PDB entry 9CUK | electron microscopy, 3.26 A resolution | chains C and D of the 5 polymer chains in the assembly

Chain C (and D):
Name: Transient receptor potential cation channel subfamily V member 6
Source organism: Homo sapiens
Notes: chain D of this document is another copy of the same molecule, construct and numbering; everything in this record applies to it too
Reference sequence: Q9H1D0 (TRPV6_HUMAN); residues -39 to 725 here correspond to UniProt positions 1-765 (UniProt number = residue number + 40)
Chain sequence (765 residues; each row starts with the number of its first residue; numbers below 1 keep their minus sign (Met-39 is residue -39)):
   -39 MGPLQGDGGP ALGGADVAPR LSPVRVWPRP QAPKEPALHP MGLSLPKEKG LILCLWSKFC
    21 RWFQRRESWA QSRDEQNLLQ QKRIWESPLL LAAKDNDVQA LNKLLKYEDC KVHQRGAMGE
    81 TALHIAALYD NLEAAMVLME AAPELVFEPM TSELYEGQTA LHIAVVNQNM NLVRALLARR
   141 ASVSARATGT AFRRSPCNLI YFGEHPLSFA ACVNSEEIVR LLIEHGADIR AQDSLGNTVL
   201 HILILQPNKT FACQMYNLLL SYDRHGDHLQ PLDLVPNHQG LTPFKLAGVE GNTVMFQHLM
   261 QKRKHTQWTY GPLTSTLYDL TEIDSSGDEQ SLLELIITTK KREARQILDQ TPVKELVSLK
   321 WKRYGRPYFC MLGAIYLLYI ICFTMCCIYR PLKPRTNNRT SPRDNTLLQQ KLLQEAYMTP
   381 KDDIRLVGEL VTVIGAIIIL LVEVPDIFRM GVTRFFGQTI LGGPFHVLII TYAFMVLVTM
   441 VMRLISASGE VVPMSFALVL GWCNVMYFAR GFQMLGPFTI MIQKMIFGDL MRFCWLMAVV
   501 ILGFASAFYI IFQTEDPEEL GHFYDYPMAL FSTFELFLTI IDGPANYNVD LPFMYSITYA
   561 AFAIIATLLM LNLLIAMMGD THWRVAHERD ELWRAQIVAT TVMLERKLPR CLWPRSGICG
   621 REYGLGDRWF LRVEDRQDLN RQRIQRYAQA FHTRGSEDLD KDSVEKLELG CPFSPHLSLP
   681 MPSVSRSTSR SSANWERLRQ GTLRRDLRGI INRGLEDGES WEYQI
Unresolved in the structure: -39 to 26, 654-686, 704-725 (chain D: -39 to 26, 639-725)
Bound ions: Ca2+: Asp542 (shared with 1 residue of chain A; 1 residue of chain B; Asp542(D) of chain D)
Curated features (UniProtKB/Swiss-Prot):
  - region: Glu93 to Pro103 (Interaction with calmodulin), Val598 to Val602 (Interaction with S100A10), Ser691 to Ile711 (Interaction with calmodulin)
  - motif: Ile541 to Ala545 (Selectivity filter)
  - binding site (Ca(2+)): Asp542
  - modified residue: Tyr161 (Phosphotyrosine), Thr702 (Phosphothreonine)
  - glycosylation: Asn358 (N-linked (GlcNAc...) asparagine)

Chain C / chain D interface:
Contacting residue pairs - 124 pairs, chain C then chain D:
  Gln267(C) - Asn37(D)
  Gln267(C) - Leu38(D)
  Gln267(C) - Gln41(D)
  Gln267(C) - Tyr89(D)  hydrogen bond (backbone-side chain)
  Trp268(C) - Asn37(D)
  Trp268(C) - Leu88(D)  hydrophobic
  Trp268(C) - Tyr89(D)
  Trp268(C) - Tyr115(D)
  Thr269(C) - Leu88(D)
  Thr269(C) - Asn127(D)  hydrogen bond (backbone-side chain)
  Tyr270(C) - Gln118(D)  hydrogen bond
  Tyr270(C) - Ile123(D)  hydrophobic
  Tyr270(C) - Val126(D)
  Tyr270(C) - Phe152(D)
  Gly271(C) - Val126(D)
  Gly271(C) - Asn127(D)
  Pro272(C) - Phe162(D)  hydrophobic
  Leu273(C) - Leu159(D)  hydrophobic
  Leu277(C) - Leu38(D)  hydrophobic
  Arg323(C) - Glu27(D)  salt bridge
  Arg323(C) - Gln31(D)
  Thr344(C) - Ser506(D)
  Cys347(C) - Ile510(D)
  Cys347(C) - Gln513(D)
  Ile348(C) - Tyr509(D)  hydrophobic
  Ile348(C) - Gln513(D)  hydrogen bond (backbone-side chain)
  Ile348(C) - Tyr526(D)  hydrophobic
  Arg350(C) - Ile510(D)  hydrogen bond (side chain-backbone)
  Leu352(C) - Thr514(D)
  Asp364(C) - Asn548(D)
  Asp364(C) - Val549(D)
  Asn365(C) - Asn548(D)  hydrogen bond (side chain-backbone)
  Asn365(C) - Val549(D)
  Asn365(C) - Asp550(D)  hydrogen bond (backbone-backbone)
  Leu367(C) - Glu515(D)
  Leu367(C) - Asp516(D)
  Leu367(C) - Glu519(D)
  Leu367(C) - Val549(D)  hydrophobic
  Leu367(C) - Asp550(D)
  Leu368(C) - Thr514(D)
  Leu368(C) - Glu515(D)
  Gln369(C) - Thr514(D)  hydrogen bond (backbone-backbone)
  Gln369(C) - Glu515(D)  hydrogen bond (side chain-backbone)
  Gln369(C) - Asp516(D)
  Gln369(C) - Pro517(D)
  Gln370(C) - Gln513(D)
  Gln370(C) - Thr514(D)  hydrogen bond (backbone-side chain)
  Lys371(C) - Thr514(D)
  Val451(C) - Ile511(D)  hydrophobic
  Val452(C) - Phe553(D)  hydrophobic
  Val452(C) - Met554(D)  hydrophobic
  Met454(C) - Ile510(D)  hydrophobic
  Ser455(C) - Met554(D)
  Phe456(C) - Met554(D)  hydrophobic
  Leu458(C) - Ser506(D)
  Val459(C) - Gly503(D)
  Val459(C) - Phe504(D)  hydrophobic
  Val459(C) - Ala507(D)  hydrophobic
  Trp462(C) - Val499(D)
  Trp462(C) - Gly503(D)
  Met466(C) - Val500(D)  hydrophobic
  Met474(C) - Arg492(D)
  Leu475(C) - Arg492(D)
  Leu475(C) - Trp495(D)  hydrophobic
  Leu475(C) - Leu496(D)  hydrophobic
  Phe478(C) - Phe493(D)  hydrophobic
  Phe478(C) - Leu496(D)  hydrophobic
  Phe478(C) - Leu573(D)  hydrophobic
  Phe478(C) - Met577(D)  hydrophobic
  Thr479(C) - Leu496(D)
  Ile482(C) - Leu496(D)  hydrophobic
  Ile482(C) - Leu573(D)  hydrophobic
  Met485(C) - Leu569(D)  hydrophobic
  Ile486(C) - Leu569(D)  hydrophobic
  Leu490(C) - Leu568(D)  hydrophobic
  Leu490(C) - Leu569(D)  hydrophobic
  Phe493(C) - Leu568(D)  hydrophobic
  Gly521(C) - Tyr547(D)
  His522(C) - Tyr547(D)
  Met528(C) - Tyr547(D)  hydrophobic
  Phe531(C) - Ser556(D)
  Phe531(C) - Tyr559(D)  hydrophobic
  Ser532(C) - Tyr547(D)
  Phe534(C) - Ala560(D)  hydrophobic
  Phe534(C) - Ile564(D)  hydrophobic
  Glu535(C) - Tyr559(D)
  Leu538(C) - Leu568(D)  hydrophobic
  Ile540(C) - Asp542(D)
  Ile540(C) - Tyr559(D)
  Ile540(C) - Ala563(D)  hydrophobic
  Ile541(C) - Tyr547(D)
  Asp542(C) - Asp542(D)
  Leu574(C) - Leu568(D)
  Ile575(C) - Asn572(D)
  Ile575(C) - Ile575(D)  hydrophobic
  Met578(C) - Leu568(D)
  Met578(C) - Leu569(D)  hydrophobic
  Met578(C) - Asn572(D)
  Met578(C) - Ala576(D)
  Gly579(C) - Ala576(D)
  His582(C) - Ala576(D)
  His582(C) - Asp580(D)
  Trp583(C) - Asp580(D)
  Trp583(C) - Arg584(D)
  Ala586(C) - Arg584(D)
  Ile618(C) - Gln31(D)
  Ile618(C) - Asp34(D)
  Ile618(C) - Leu38(D)  hydrophobic
  Glu622(C) - Lys42(D)  hydrogen bond (backbone-side chain)
  Tyr623(C) - Glu35(D)
  Tyr623(C) - Leu38(D)
  Tyr623(C) - Leu39(D)
  Tyr623(C) - Lys42(D)
  Gly624(C) - Trp45(D)
  Leu625(C) - Trp45(D)  hydrophobic
  Arg632(C) - Asp34(D)  salt bridge
  Arg632(C) - Asn37(D)  hydrogen bond
  Glu634(C) - Arg33(D)  salt bridge
  Arg636(C) - Leu159(D)
  Arg636(C) - Ile160(D)
  Arg636(C) - Phe162(D)
  Arg636(C) - Gln206(D)
  Arg636(C) - Pro207(D)
  Arg641(C) - Phe211(D)
Interface residues without a listed pair, chain C (75 interface residues in all): Cys463, Met481, Cys494, Met497, Tyr524, Leu571, Cys619, Asp635, Arg690
Interface residues without a listed pair, chain D (76 interface residues in all): His122, Phe169, Asn174, Met491, Leu502, Thr539, Thr567, Met570, Trp583, His587

Summary:
Chain C and chain D form an interface of 75 and 76 residues respectively, with 12 hydrogen bonds and 3 salt
bridges. Among the polar pairs are Arg323(C)-Glu27(D), Arg632(C)-Asp34(D) and Glu634(C)-Arg33(D). UniProt
lists Ca2+-binding residue Asp542(C) on chain C.
Chain C and chain D are both Transient receptor potential cation channel subfamily V member 6 (Homo sapiens);
the structure, Structure of human full-length derived TRPV6 channel in Calmodulin-bound state, was determined
by electron microscopy, deposited together with 9CUH, 9CUI and 9CUJ.
